Entry 1Y77 (X-ray diffraction, 4.50 A resolution (low resolution: residue-level contacts below are approximate; hydrogen-bond / salt-bridge calls are withheld)); this record covers chains D and G of the 15 polymer chains in the assembly.

[Chain D]
Protein: DNA-directed RNA polymerase II 32 kDa polypeptide
From: Saccharomyces cerevisiae
Notes: EC 2.7.7.6
UniProt: P20433 (RPB4_YEAST); numbering as in UniProt (aligned over 1-221)
Sequence (221 residues; each row starts with the number of its first residue):
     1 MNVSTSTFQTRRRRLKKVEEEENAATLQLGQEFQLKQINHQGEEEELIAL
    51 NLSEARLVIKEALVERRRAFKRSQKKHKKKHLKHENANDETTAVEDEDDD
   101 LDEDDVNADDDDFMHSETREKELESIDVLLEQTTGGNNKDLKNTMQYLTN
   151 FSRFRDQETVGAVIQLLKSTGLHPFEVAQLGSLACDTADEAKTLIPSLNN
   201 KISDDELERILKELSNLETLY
Unresolved in the structure: 1-3, 77-117
Curated features (UniProtKB/Swiss-Prot):
  - modified residue: Met1 (N-acetylmethionine), Thr91 (Phosphothreonine), Thr92 (Phosphothreonine)

[Chain G]
Protein: DNA-directed RNA polymerase II 19 kDa polypeptide
From: Saccharomyces cerevisiae
Notes: EC 2.7.7.6
UniProt: P34087 (RPB7_YEAST); numbering as in UniProt (aligned over 1-171)
Sequence (171 residues; row label = number of the first residue in the row):
     1 MFFIKDLSLNITLHPSFFGPRMKQYLKTKLLEEVEGSCTGKFGYILCVLD
    51 YDNIDIQRGRILPTDGSAEFNVKYRAVVFKPFKGEVVDGTVVSCSQHGFE
   101 VQVGPMKVFVTKHLMPQDLTFNAGSNPPSYQSSEDVITIKSRIRVKIEGC
   151 ISQVSSIHAIGSIKEDYLGAI
Curated features (UniProtKB/Swiss-Prot):
  - mutagenesis: Val108 to His113 (Lowers nucleic-acid binding of RPB4-RPB7 by 10-fold; no effect on association with Pol II core complex; abolishes transcriptional activity of Pol II), Ile151 to His158 (No effect on nucleic-acid binding of RPB4-RPB7 and on association with Pol II core complex; abolishes transcriptional activity of Pol II)

[How chain D and chain G interact]
Pairs across the interface (72; chain D residue first):
  Ser4(D) - Leu9(G)
  Thr5(D) - Leu7(G)
  Thr5(D) - Ser8(G)
  Thr5(D) - Tyr74(G)
  Ser6(D) - Leu7(G)
  Ser6(D) - Ser8(G)
  Thr7(D) - Phe42(G)
  Phe8(D) - Asp6(G)
  Asn23(D) - Lys83(G)
  Ala24(D) - Lys83(G)
  Ala25(D) - Lys83(G)
  Ala25(D) - Gly84(G)
  Leu29(D) - Phe82(G)
  Glu32(D) - Lys5(G)
  Glu32(D) - Lys41(G)
  Phe33(D) - Lys41(G)
  Phe33(D) - Lys80(G)
  Gln37(D) - Lys5(G)
  Asn39(D) - Asp6(G)
  Asn39(D) - Arg75(G)
  His40(D) - Lys73(G)
  Glu45(D) - Asp6(G)
  Glu45(D) - Arg75(G)
  Leu47(D) - Phe3(G)
  Ile48(D) - Phe2(G)
  Ile48(D) - Phe3(G)
  Ile48(D) - Ile4(G)
  Leu50(D) - Met1(G)
  Leu50(D) - Phe2(G)
  Leu50(D) - Ile4(G)
  Leu50(D) - Val77(G)
  Leu52(D) - Phe2(G)
  Leu63(D) - Cys47(G)
  Arg66(D) - Leu31(G)
  Arg66(D) - Glu35(G)
  Arg66(D) - Val48(G)
  Arg66(D) - Tyr51(G)
  Phe70(D) - Tyr51(G)
  Arg72(D) - Asp52(G)
  Asn138(D) - Glu35(G)
  Asn138(D) - Gly36(G)
  Asn138(D) - Leu46(G)
  Asp140(D) - Gly36(G)
  Asp140(D) - Tyr44(G)
  Asp140(D) - Pro105(G)
  Leu141(D) - Leu46(G)
  Asn143(D) - Gln102(G)
  Thr144(D) - Phe2(G)
  Thr144(D) - Leu46(G)
  Thr144(D) - Pro105(G)
  Tyr147(D) - Asp88(G)
  Tyr147(D) - Gln102(G)
  Tyr147(D) - Val103(G)
  Tyr147(D) - Gly104(G)
  Asn150(D) - Arg142(G)
  Phe151(D) - Asp88(G)
  Phe151(D) - Gly89(G)
  Phe151(D) - Thr90(G)
  Phe175(D) - Met1(G)
  Phe175(D) - Glu85(G)
  Ala178(D) - Met1(G)
  Gln179(D) - Met1(G)
  Gln179(D) - Val86(G)
  Leu183(D) - Val86(G)
  Leu183(D) - Arg144(G)
  Ala184(D) - Arg144(G)
  Asp189(D) - Tyr167(G)
  Glu190(D) - Tyr167(G)
  Leu194(D) - Val86(G)
  Leu194(D) - Arg144(G)
  Leu194(D) - Asp166(G)
  Leu194(D) - Tyr167(G)
Other interface residues (no listed pair), chain D (50 interface residues in all): Gly30, Ile38, Ala49, Ala55, Val58, Ile59, Ala62, Ala69, Ser73, Leu148, Thr193
Other interface residues (no listed pair), chain G (46 interface residues in all): Gln24, Leu49, Asp50, Val87, Leu168

[Overview]
Chain D and chain G form an interface of 50 and 46 residues respectively. From UniProt: 14 mutagenesis sites
on chain G.
Chain D is DNA-directed RNA polymerase II 32 kDa polypeptide and chain G is DNA-directed RNA polymerase II 19
kDa polypeptide, both from Saccharomyces cerevisiae; the structure, Complete RNA Polymerase II elongation
complex with substrate analogue GMPCPP, was determined by X-ray diffraction, deposited together with 1Y1W,
1Y1V and 1Y1Y.
